PDB entry 1M3K | X-ray diffraction, 1.70 A resolution | chains B and D of the 4 polymer chains in the assembly

Chain B (and D):
Name: Acetyl-CoA acetyltransferase
Source organism: Zoogloea ramigera
Notes: EC 2.3.1.9; chain D of this document is another copy of the same molecule, construct and numbering; everything in this record applies to it too
UniProtKB: P07097 (THIL_ZOORA); the construct has insertions or renumbered stretches relative to UniProt, so the offset changes along the chain: 1-9 = UniProt 1-9; 11-392 = UniProt 10-391
Chain sequence (392 residues; row label = number of the first residue in the row):
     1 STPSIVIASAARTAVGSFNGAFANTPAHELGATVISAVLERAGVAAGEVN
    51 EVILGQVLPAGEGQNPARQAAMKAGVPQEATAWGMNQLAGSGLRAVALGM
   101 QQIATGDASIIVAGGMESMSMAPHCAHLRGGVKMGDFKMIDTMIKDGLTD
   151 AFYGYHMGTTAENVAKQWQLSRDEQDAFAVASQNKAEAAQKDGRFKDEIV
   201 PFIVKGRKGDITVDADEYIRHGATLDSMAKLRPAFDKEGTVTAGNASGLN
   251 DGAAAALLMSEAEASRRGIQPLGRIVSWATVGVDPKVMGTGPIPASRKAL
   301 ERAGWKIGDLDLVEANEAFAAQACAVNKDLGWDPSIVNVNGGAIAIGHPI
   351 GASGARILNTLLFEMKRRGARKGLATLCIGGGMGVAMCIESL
Differences from the reference sequence: insertion (10); engineered mutation Ala89 (Cys88 in P07097); conflict Arg129 (Ala128 in P07097)

Interface between chain B and chain D:
Pairs across the interface (16; chain B residue first):
  Leu128(B) with Gly131(D); Val132(D), hydrogen bond (backbone-backbone); Phe137(D), hydrophobic
  Arg129(B) with Gly131(D); Val132(D); Lys133(D), hydrogen bond (side chain-backbone); Met134(D)
  Gly131(B) with Leu128(D); Arg129(D); Gly130(D); Gly131(D)
  Val132(B) with Leu128(D), hydrogen bond (backbone-backbone); Arg129(D)
  Lys133(B) with Arg129(D), hydrogen bond (backbone-side chain)
  Met134(B) with Arg129(D)
  Phe137(B) with Leu128(D), hydrophobic
Interface residues without a listed pair, chain B (8 interface residues in all): Gly130

In short:
Chain B and chain D each contribute 8 residues to their interface, with 4 hydrogen bonds. Among the polar
pairs are Arg129(B)-Lys133(D) and Leu128(B)-Val132(D).
Chain B and chain D are both Acetyl-CoA acetyltransferase (Zoogloea ramigera); the structure, biosynthetic
thiolase, inactive C89A mutant, was determined by X-ray diffraction, deposited together with 1M1O, 1M1T, 1M3Z,
1M4S and 1M4T.
